5H67 - chains B and C of the 3 polymer chains in the assembly; structure by X-ray diffraction, 2.07 A resolution.

[Chain B]
Protein: Chromosome partition protein Smc
Source organism: Bacillus subtilis (strain 168)
Notes: fragment: C-terminal
Reference sequence: P51834 (SMC_BACSU); residues 1000-1186 here = UniProt positions 1000-1186
Chain sequence (188 residues; row label = number of the first residue in the row):
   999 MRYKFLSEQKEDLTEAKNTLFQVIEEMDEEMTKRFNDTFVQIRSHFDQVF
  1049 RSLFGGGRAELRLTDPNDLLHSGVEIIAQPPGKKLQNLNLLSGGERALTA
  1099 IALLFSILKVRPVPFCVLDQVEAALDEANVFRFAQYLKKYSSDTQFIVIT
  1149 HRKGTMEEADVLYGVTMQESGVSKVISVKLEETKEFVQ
Unresolved in the structure: 1180-1186
Construct notes: expression tag (999); engineered mutation Gln-1118 (Glu in P51834)

[Chain C]
Protein: Segregation and condensation protein A
Source organism: Bacillus subtilis (strain 168)
Reference sequence: P35154 (SCPA_BACSU); residue numbers follow UniProt; this construct covers 176-251
Chain sequence (80 residues; row label = number of the first residue in the row):
   172 GPHMRQDIPIEARMNEIVHSLKSRGTRINFMDLFPYEQKEHLVVTFLAVL
   222 ELMKNQLVLIEQEHNFSDIYITGSESIHGA
Unresolved in the structure: 172-179, 247-251
Construct notes: expression tag (172-175)

[Chain B / chain C interface]
Contacting residue pairs (32; chain B residue first):
  Lys-1151(B) / Ile-181(C)
  Met-1154(B) / Val-214(C)  hydrophobic
  Met-1154(B) / Leu-218(C)  hydrophobic
  Glu-1155(B) / Glu-211(C)
  Val-1159(B) / Phe-237(C)  hydrophobic
  Tyr-1161(B) / Asn-236(C)
  Tyr-1161(B) / Phe-237(C)
  Gly-1162(B) / Phe-217(C)
  Gly-1162(B) / Leu-221(C)
  Thr-1164(B) / Leu-221(C)  hydrogen bond (side chain-backbone)
  Thr-1164(B) / Met-224(C)
  Thr-1164(B) / Lys-225(C)
  Met-1165(B) / Lys-225(C)
  Gln-1166(B) / Met-224(C)
  Gln-1166(B) / Gln-227(C)  hydrogen bond (backbone-side chain)
  Gln-1166(B) / Val-229(C)
  Gln-1166(B) / Ile-231(C)
  Lys-1172(B) / Ile-231(C)  hydrogen bond (side chain-backbone)
  Ile-1174(B) / Phe-217(C)  hydrophobic
  Ile-1174(B) / Leu-221(C)  hydrophobic
  Ile-1174(B) / Ile-231(C)  hydrophobic
  Ile-1174(B) / Gln-233(C)
  Ser-1175(B) / Gln-233(C)  hydrogen bond (backbone-side chain)
  Ser-1175(B) / Asn-236(C)
  Ser-1175(B) / Phe-237(C)  hydrogen bond (side chain-backbone)
  Ser-1175(B) / Ile-240(C)
  Val-1176(B) / Met-202(C)  hydrophobic
  Val-1176(B) / Leu-213(C)  hydrophobic
  Val-1176(B) / Phe-217(C)  hydrophobic
  Lys-1177(B) / Phe-237(C)
  Leu-1178(B) / Lys-210(C)  hydrogen bond (backbone-side chain)
  Leu-1178(B) / Leu-213(C)  hydrophobic
Also at the interface, not in a pair above, chain B (18 interface residues in all): Leu-1160, Val-1163, Val-1173
Also at the interface, not in a pair above, chain C (22 interface residues in all): Phe-201, Val-215, Leu-230, His-235

[In short]
The interface between chain B and chain C involves 18 residues on one side and 22 on the other; the contacts
include 6 hydrogen bonds. Among the polar pairs are Thr-1164(B)/Leu-221(C), Gln-1166(B)/Gln-227(C) and
Lys-1172(B)/Ile-231(C).
Chain B is Chromosome partition protein Smc and chain C is Segregation and condensation protein A, both from
Bacillus subtilis (strain 168); the structure, Crystal structure of the Bacillus subtilis SMC head domain
complexed with the cognate ScpA C-terminal domain ..., was determined by X-ray diffraction together with 5H66
and 5H69 from the same study.
